PDB entry 5LRI | X-ray diffraction, 2.40 A resolution | chains M and H of the 3 polymer chains in the assembly

[Chain M]
Molecule: Reaction center protein M chain
Source organism: Rhodobacter sphaeroides (strain ATCC 17023 / 2.4.1 / NCIB 8253 / DSM 158)
UniProt: Q3J1A6 (RCEM_RHOS4); residues 1-307 here correspond to UniProt positions 2-308 (UniProt number = residue number + 1)
Amino-acid sequence (307 residues; row label = number of the first residue in the row):
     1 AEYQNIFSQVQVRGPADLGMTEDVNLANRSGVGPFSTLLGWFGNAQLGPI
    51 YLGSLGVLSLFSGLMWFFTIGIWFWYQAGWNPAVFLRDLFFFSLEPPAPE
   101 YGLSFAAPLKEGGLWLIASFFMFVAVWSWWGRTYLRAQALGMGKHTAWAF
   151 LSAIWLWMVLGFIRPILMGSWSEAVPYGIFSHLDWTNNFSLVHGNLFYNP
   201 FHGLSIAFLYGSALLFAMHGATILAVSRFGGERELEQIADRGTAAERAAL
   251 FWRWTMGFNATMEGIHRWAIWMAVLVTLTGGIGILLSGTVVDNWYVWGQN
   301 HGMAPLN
Not modelled in the structure: 1-2, 303-307
Metal / ion sites: Fe ion: His219, Glu234, His266 (shared with 2 residues of chain L)
Residues lining bound ligands:
  - bacteriochlorophyll a (BCL), molecule 1: Trp66, Phe67, Leu89, Phe90, Met122, Trp157, Leu160, Val175, Ile179, His182, Leu183, Trp185, Thr186
  - bacteriochlorophyll a (BCL), molecule 2: Trp66, Met122, Val126, Phe150, Ala153, Ile154, Leu156, Trp157, Leu160, Trp185, Thr186, Asn187, Phe189, Ser190, Asn195, Leu196, Phe197, His202, Ser205, Ile206, Leu209, Tyr210, Val276, Thr277, Gly280, Gly281, Ile284
  - bacteriochlorophyll a (BCL), molecule 3: Thr186, Phe197, Leu209, Tyr210
  - bacteriochlorophyll a (BCL), molecule 4: Phe197, Gly203, Ile206, Ala207, Tyr210, Gly211, Leu214
  - bacteriopheophytin a (BPH), molecule 1: Ser59, Leu60, Gly63, Leu64, Trp66, Phe67, Ala125, Val126, Trp129, Thr133, Thr146, Ala149, Phe150, Ala153, Ala273, Val274, Thr277
  - bacteriopheophytin a (BPH), molecule 2: Tyr210, Ala213, Leu214, Ala217, Met218, Trp252, Thr255, Met256
  - speroidenone (SPN): Trp66, Phe67, Phe68, Ile70, Gly71, Phe74, Trp75, Phe85, Leu89, Phe105, Trp115, Leu116, Ser119, Phe120, Met122, Phe123, Trp157, Met158, Leu160, Gly161, Phe162, Trp171, Val175, Tyr177, Gly178, Ile179, His182
  - ubiquinone-10 (U10): Leu214, Leu215, Met218, His219, Thr222, Ile223, Ala245, Ala248, Ala249, Trp252, Met256, Phe258, Asn259, Ala260, Thr261, Met262, Ile265, Trp268, Met272
Curated features (UniProtKB/Swiss-Prot):
  - binding site ((7R,8Z)-bacteriochlorophyll b): His182, His202
  - binding site (Fe cation): His219, Glu234, His266
  - binding site (a ubiquinone): Trp252

[Chain H]
Molecule: Reaction center protein H chain
Source organism: Rhodobacter sphaeroides (strain ATCC 17023 / 2.4.1 / NCIB 8253 / DSM 158)
UniProt: Q3J170 (RCEH_RHOS4); residues 1-260 here = UniProt positions 1-260
Amino-acid sequence (260 residues; numbered 1 to 260; the number before each row is that of its first residue):
     1 MVGVTAFGNFDLASLAIYSFWIFLAGLIYYLQTENMREGYPLENEDGTPA
    51 ANQGPFPLPKPKTFILPHGRGTLTVPGPESEDRPIALARTAVSEGFPHAP
   101 TGDPMKDGVGPASWVARRDLPELDGHGHNKIKPMKAAAGFHVSAGKNPIG
   151 LPVRGCDLEIAGKVVDIWVDIPEQMARFLEVELKDGSTRLLPMQMVKVQS
   201 NRVHVNALSSDLFAGIPTIKSPTEVTLLEEDKICGYVAGGLMYAAPKRKS
   251 VVAAMLAEYA
Not modelled in the structure: 1-10, 250-260

[Chain M / chain H interface]
Residue-residue contacts (116):
  Tyr3(M) - Gln194(H)
  Tyr3(M) - Val196(H)
  Asn5(M) - Gln194(H)
  Gln9(M) - Met193(H)
  Gln9(M) - Val196(H)  hydrogen bond (side chain-backbone)
  Gln9(M) - Lys197(H)
  Gln9(M) - Val198(H)  hydrogen bond (side chain-backbone)
  Val10(M) - Val142(H)  hydrophobic
  Val10(M) - Ala144(H)
  Val10(M) - Lys146(H)
  Gln11(M) - Val142(H)
  Gln11(M) - Ser143(H)  hydrogen bond (backbone-backbone)
  Gln11(M) - Ala144(H)  hydrogen bond (backbone-backbone)
  Val12(M) - His141(H)
  Val12(M) - Ser143(H)
  Val12(M) - Gln174(H)
  Val12(M) - Met175(H)
  Val12(M) - Ala176(H)
  Arg13(M) - Gly139(H)
  Arg13(M) - Phe140(H)
  Arg13(M) - His141(H)  hydrogen bond (backbone-backbone)
  Arg13(M) - Ser143(H)
  Arg13(M) - Gln174(H)
  Gly14(M) - Gly139(H)
  Gly14(M) - Phe140(H)
  Gly14(M) - Gln174(H)  hydrogen bond (backbone-side chain)
  Pro15(M) - Ala138(H)
  Pro15(M) - Gly139(H)
  Pro15(M) - Phe140(H)
  Pro15(M) - Gln174(H)  hydrogen bond (backbone-side chain)
  Asp17(M) - Pro172(H)
  Met20(M) - Gly125(H)
  Met20(M) - His126(H)
  Thr37(M) - Ala144(H)
  Trp41(M) - Ala144(H)  hydrophobic
  Trp41(M) - Gly145(H)
  Asn44(M) - Glu173(H)
  Pro200(M) - Ile17(H)  hydrophobic
  Phe201(M) - Ala16(H)
  Phe201(M) - Ile17(H)
  Phe201(M) - Phe20(H)  hydrophobic
  Leu204(M) - Ile17(H)  hydrophobic
  Leu204(M) - Phe20(H)  hydrophobic
  Leu204(M) - Trp21(H)  hydrophobic
  Ser227(M) - Gln194(H)  hydrogen bond (backbone-side chain)
  Arg228(M) - Pro192(H)
  Arg228(M) - Gln194(H)
  Arg228(M) - Met195(H)  hydrogen bond
  Arg228(M) - Cys234(H)  hydrogen bond (backbone-side chain)
  Arg228(M) - Leu241(H)
  Phe229(M) - Cys234(H)
  Phe229(M) - Ala238(H)  hydrophobic
  Glu232(M) - Arg177(H)  salt bridge
  Glu232(M) - Gln194(H)
  Arg233(M) - Glu122(H)  salt bridge
  Arg233(M) - Lys130(H)
  Arg233(M) - Ile131(H)
  Arg233(M) - Arg177(H)
  Arg233(M) - Leu227(H)
  Arg233(M) - Glu230(H)  salt bridge
  Glu236(M) - Arg117(H)
  Glu236(M) - Glu122(H)
  Glu236(M) - Leu227(H)
  Gln237(M) - Arg117(H)
  Ile238(M) - Glu38(H)
  Ile238(M) - Phe64(H)  hydrophobic
  Ile238(M) - Leu73(H)
  Ala239(M) - Leu66(H)  hydrophobic
  Ala239(M) - Leu73(H)
  Asp240(M) - Arg117(H)  hydrogen bond (backbone-side chain)
  Asp240(M) - Arg118(H)  hydrogen bond (side chain-backbone)
  Asp240(M) - Leu227(H)
  Arg241(M) - Glu38(H)  salt bridge
  Arg241(M) - Glu79(H)  salt bridge
  Arg241(M) - Val115(H)
  Arg241(M) - Arg117(H)
  Gly242(M) - Val115(H)
  Gly242(M) - Arg117(H)
  Gly242(M) - Asp231(H)
  Thr243(M) - Ser113(H)
  Thr243(M) - Val115(H)
  Thr243(M) - Asp231(H)  hydrogen bond (backbone-side chain)
  Glu246(M) - Val115(H)
  Arg247(M) - Pro111(H)  hydrogen bond (side chain-backbone)
  Arg247(M) - Ala112(H)
  Arg247(M) - Ser113(H)  hydrogen bond (side chain-backbone)
  Arg247(M) - Gly235(H)
  Arg253(M) - Tyr40(H)  hydrogen bond
  Arg253(M) - Leu42(H)
  Phe258(M) - Gln32(H)
  Asn259(M) - Asn35(H)
  Ala260(M) - Asn35(H)
  Thr261(M) - Asn35(H)  hydrogen bond (backbone-side chain)
  Thr261(M) - Glu38(H)
  Glu263(M) - Lys62(H)  salt bridge
  Glu263(M) - Phe64(H)
  Gly264(M) - Asn35(H)
  Ile265(M) - Asn35(H)  hydrogen bond (backbone-side chain)
  Arg267(M) - Tyr30(H)  hydrogen bond
  Arg267(M) - Leu31(H)
  Arg267(M) - Lys62(H)
  Trp268(M) - Leu31(H)
  Trp268(M) - Asn35(H)
  Trp271(M) - Leu27(H)
  Leu275(M) - Leu27(H)  hydrophobic
  Thr279(M) - Phe20(H)
  Leu286(M) - Ala13(H)  hydrophobic
  Val290(M) - Asp11(H)
  Val290(M) - Leu12(H)  hydrophobic
  Val291(M) - Ala13(H)  hydrophobic
  Trp297(M) - Asp11(H)  hydrogen bond
  Trp297(M) - Ala13(H)
  Trp297(M) - Ser14(H)
  His301(M) - Ser14(H)
  Gly302(M) - Asp11(H)
  Gly302(M) - Ser14(H)
Interface residues without a listed pair, chain M (54 interface residues in all): Gly19, Phe208, Trp294
Interface residues without a listed pair, chain H (72 interface residues in all): Phe23, Leu24, Ile28, Glu34, Arg37, Gly39, Gly110, Trp114, Met134, Pro148, Val169

[Overview]
Chain M and chain H form an interface of 54 and 72 residues respectively; the contacts include 20 hydrogen
bonds and 6 salt bridges. Polar pairs include Glu232(M)-Arg177(H), Arg233(M)-Glu122(H) and
Arg233(M)-Glu230(H). Ligands of chain M: 4 copies of bacteriochlorophyll a, bacteriopheophytin a,
ubiquinone-10 and speroidenone.
Here chain M is Reaction center protein M chain and chain H is Reaction center protein H chain, both from
Rhodobacter sphaeroides (strain ATCC 17023 / 2.4.1 / NCIB 8253 / DSM 158). Entry 5LRI (Photosynthetic reaction
center mutant with GLUL212 replaced with trp (chain L, EL212W)) was determined by X-ray diffraction (same
publication as 5LSE).
